Entry 4YO0 (X-ray diffraction, 1.56 A resolution); this record covers chains A and B of the 3 polymer chains in the assembly.

# Chain A
Protein: Heavy chain of antigen binding fragment, Fab
Source organism: Rattus norvegicus
Notes: antibody fragment or engineered binder
Sequence (238 residues; row label = number of the first residue in the row):
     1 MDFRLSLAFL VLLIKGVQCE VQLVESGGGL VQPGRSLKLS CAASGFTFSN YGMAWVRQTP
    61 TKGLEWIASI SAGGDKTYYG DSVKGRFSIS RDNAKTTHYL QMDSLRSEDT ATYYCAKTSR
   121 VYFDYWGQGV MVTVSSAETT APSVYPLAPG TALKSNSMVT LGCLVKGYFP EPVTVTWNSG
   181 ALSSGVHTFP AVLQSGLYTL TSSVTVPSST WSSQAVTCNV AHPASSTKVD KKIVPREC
Unresolved in the structure: 1-19, 150-156, 236-238
Disulfide bonds: C41-C115, C163-C218

# Chain B
Protein: Light chain of antigen binding fragment, Fab
Source organism: Rattus norvegicus
Notes: antibody fragment or engineered binder
Sequence (233 residues; each row starts with the number of its first residue):
     1 MTWTLLFLAF LHHLTGSCAE FVLTQPNSVS TNLGSTVKLS CKRSTGNIGS NYVNWYQQHE
    61 GRSPTTMIYR DDKRPDGVPD RFSGSIDRSS NSALLTINNV QTEDEADYFC HSYSSGIVFG
   121 GGTKLTVLGQ PKSTPTLTVF PPSTEELQGN KATLVCLISD FYPSDVEVAW KANGAPISQG
   181 VDTANPTKQG NKYIASSFLR LTAEQWRSRN SFTCQVTHEG NTVEKSLSPA ECV
Unresolved in the structure: 1-19, 230-233
Modified residues: E20 (pyroglutamic acid; PCA)
Disulfide bonds: C41-C110, C156-C214

# How chain A and chain B interact
Pairs across the interface (62):
  V56(A) with F119(B), hydrophobic
  Q58(A) with Q58(B), hydrogen bond; F109(B)
  L64(A) with F109(B), hydrophobic; F119(B)
  W66(A) with I117(B)
  S69(A) with I117(B)
  Y114(A) with Q58(B), hydrogen bond; R62(B); S63(B); P64(B)
  V121(A) with Y52(B), hydrophobic; N54(B), hydrogen bond (backbone-side chain); R70(B); Y113(B)
  Y122(A) with N54(B); Y56(B); Y69(B), hydrophobic; H111(B)
  F123(A) with Y56(B), hydrogen bond (backbone-side chain); T66(B), hydrogen bond (backbone-side chain); H111(B); F119(B), hydrophobic
  D124(A) with T66(B)
  W126(A) with Y56(B); P64(B); F119(B), hydrophobic
  G127(A) with S63(B), hydrogen bond (backbone-side chain)
  Q128(A) with S63(B), hydrogen bond (backbone-side chain)
  Y145(A) with S143(B); E145(B); E146(B)
  P146(A) with S143(B); E145(B)
  L147(A) with F140(B), hydrophobic
  A148(A) with F140(B)
  T160(A) with F140(B)
  L164(A) with T153(B); F198(B), hydrophobic
  K166(A) with E146(B), salt bridge; K151(B); T153(B)
  H187(A) with Q189(B)
  T188(A) with Q189(B), hydrogen bond (backbone-side chain); I194(B)
  F189(A) with L157(B), hydrophobic; I158(B); I194(B), hydrophobic; A195(B); S196(B)
  P190(A) with A184(B); T187(B); S196(B)
  V192(A) with T183(B); A184(B); F198(B), hydrophobic
  Q194(A) with D182(B); R200(B), hydrogen bond
  T201(A) with V155(B); L157(B); F198(B)
  S203(A) with L157(B)
Interface residues without a listed pair, chain A (37 interface residues in all): E65, R120, G129, P149, L161, G162, A191, T199, L200
Interface residues without a listed pair, chain B (38 interface residues in all): G116, T138, P141, S159

# In short
37 residues of chain A face 38 of chain B across their interface; the contacts include 9 hydrogen bonds and 1
salt bridge. Polar pairs include K166(A)-E146(B), Q58(A)-Q58(B) and Y114(A)-Q58(B).
Here chain A is Heavy chain of antigen binding fragment, Fab and chain B is Light chain of antigen binding
fragment, Fab, both from Rattus norvegicus. Entry 4YO0 (Crystal structure of monoclonal anti-human podoplanin
antibody NZ-1 with bound PA peptide) was determined by X-ray diffraction.
